PDB entry 7NE1 | X-ray diffraction, 3.15 A resolution | chains A and B

# Chain A
Protein: Netrin-1
From: Homo sapiens
Reference sequence: O95631 (NET1_HUMAN); residue numbers follow UniProt; this construct covers 24-453
Chain sequence (444 residues; row label = number of the first residue in the row):
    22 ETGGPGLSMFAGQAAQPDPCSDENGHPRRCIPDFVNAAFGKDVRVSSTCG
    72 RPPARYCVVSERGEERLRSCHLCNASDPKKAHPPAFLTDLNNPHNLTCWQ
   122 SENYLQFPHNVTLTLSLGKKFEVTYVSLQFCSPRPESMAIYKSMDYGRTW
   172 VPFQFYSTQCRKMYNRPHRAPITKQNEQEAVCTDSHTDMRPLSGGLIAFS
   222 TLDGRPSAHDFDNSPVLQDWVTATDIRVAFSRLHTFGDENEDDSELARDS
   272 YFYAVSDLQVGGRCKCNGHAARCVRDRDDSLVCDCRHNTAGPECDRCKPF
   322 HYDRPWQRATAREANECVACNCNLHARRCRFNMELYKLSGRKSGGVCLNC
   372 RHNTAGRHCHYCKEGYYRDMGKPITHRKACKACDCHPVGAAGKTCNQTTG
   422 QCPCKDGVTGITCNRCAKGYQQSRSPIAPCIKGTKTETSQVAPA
Unresolved in the structure: 22-37, 452-465
Disulfides: Cys41-Cys51, Cys70-Cys94, Cys78-Cys91, Cys119-Cys152, Cys181-Cys203, Cys285-Cys294, Cys287-Cys304, Cys306-Cys315, Cys318-Cys338, Cys341-Cys350, Cys343-Cys368, Cys371-Cys380, Cys383-Cys401, Cys404-Cys416, Cys406-Cys423, Cys425-Cys434, Cys437-Cys451
Glycans and other covalent adducts: N-acetylglucosamine (NAG) linked to Asn95, Asn116, Asn131
Sequence notes: expression tag (22-23, 454-465)
Bound ions: Ca2+: Phe107, Asp110, Thr118, Ser277
UniProt features mapped onto this chain:
  - glycosylation (N-linked (GlcNAc...) asparagine): Asn95, Asn116, Asn131, Asn417
  - natural variant: Arg351 (R351H: In a neuroblastoma sample)
What the authors report for this chain:
  - mutagenesis - Q443N/R445T: abolished binding to NEO1FN56
  - mutagenesis - Q443N/R445T: decreased binding to NEO1FN456

# Chain B
Protein: Neogenin
From: Mus musculus
Reference sequence: Q7TQG5 (Q7TQG5_MOUSE); numbering as in UniProt (aligned over 766-1107)
Chain sequence (354 residues; row label = number of the first residue in the row):
   763 ETGETRVPEVPSSLHVRPLVTSIVVSWTPPENQNIVVRGYAIGYGIGSPH
   813 AQTIKVDYKQRYYTIENLDPSSHYVITLKAFNNVGEGIPLYESAVTRPHT
   863 VPDPTPMMPPVGVQASILSHDTIRITWADNSLPKHQKITDSRYYTVRWKT
   913 NIPANTKYKNANATTLSYLVTGLKPNTLYEFSVMVTKGRRSSTWSMTAHG
   963 ATFELVPTSPPKDVTVVSKEGKPRTIIVNWQPPSEANGKITGYIIYYSTD
  1013 VNAEIHDWVIEPVVGNRLTHQIQELTLDTPYYFKIQARNSKGMGPMSEAV
  1063 QFRTPKALGSAGKGSRLPDLGSDYKPPMSGSNSPHGSPTSPLDSNGTKHH
  1113 HHHH
Unresolved in the structure: 763-764, 865-868, 1074-1116
Glycans and other covalent adducts: N-acetylglucosamine (NAG) linked to Asn924
Sequence notes: expression tag (763-765, 1108-1116)

# Chain A / chain B interface
Contacting residue pairs - 29 pairs, chain A then chain B:
  Phe55(A) - Val837(B)  hydrophobic
  Phe55(A) - Tyr853(B)
  Phe55(A) - Ser855(B)
  Asn57(A) - Tyr853(B)
  Phe60(A) - Ile850(B)  hydrophobic
  Leu111(A) - Glu848(B)
  Leu111(A) - Gly849(B)
  Leu111(A) - Ile850(B)
  Asn112(A) - Lys841(B)
  Asn113(A) - Val769(B)
  Asn113(A) - Val846(B)  hydrogen bond (side chain-backbone)
  Asn113(A) - Gly847(B)
  Asn113(A) - Glu848(B)
  Pro114(A) - Glu848(B)
  His115(A) - Asn845(B)
  His115(A) - Val846(B)
  His115(A) - Gly847(B)
  Thr145(A) - Gly809(B)
  Tyr146(A) - Gly809(B)
  Tyr146(A) - Pro811(B)
  Tyr146(A) - Tyr853(B)
  Ser148(A) - His812(B)  hydrogen bond
  Leu217(A) - His812(B)
  Ala219(A) - Ser810(B)
  Ser221(A) - Gly809(B)
  Gln280(A) - His812(B)
  Gln280(A) - Tyr853(B)  hydrogen bond
  Arg284(A) - Glu854(B)  salt bridge
  Arg284(A) - Ser855(B)  hydrogen bond
Other interface residues (no listed pair), chain A (17 interface residues in all): Val56
Other interface residues (no listed pair), chain B (18 interface residues in all): His835, Asn844
Interface features reported in the paper:
  - interface residues, chain A: Phe55(A)
  - hot spots on chain A (mutagenesis) - F55R: decreased binding to NEO1FN456
  - hot spots on chain A (mutagenesis) - F55R: unchanged binding to NEO1FN56

# In short
The interface between chain A and chain B involves 17 residues on one side and 18 on the other; the contacts
include 4 hydrogen bonds and 1 salt bridge. Among the polar pairs are Arg284(A)-Glu854(B), Asn113(A)-Val846(B)
and Ser148(A)-His812(B). The paper reports that Q443N/R445T and F55R of chain A reduce binding to NEO1FN456;
the interface residue Phe55(A).
Here chain A is Netrin-1 (Homo sapiens) and chain B is Neogenin (Mus musculus). Entry 7NE1 (Structure of the
complex between Netrin-1 and its receptor Neogenin) was determined by X-ray diffraction (same publication as
7NDG and 7NE0).
